8P5R - chains F and Q of the 16 polymer chains in the assembly; structure by X-ray diffraction, 4.56 A resolution (low resolution: residue-level contacts below are approximate; hydrogen-bond / salt-bridge calls are withheld).

# Chain F (and Q)
Name: Multifunctional 2-oxoglutarate metabolism enzyme
From: Mycolicibacterium smegmatis MC2 155
Notes: EC 2.2.1.5, 4.1.1.71, 1.2.4.2, 2.3.1.61; chain Q of this document is another copy of the same molecule, construct and numbering; everything in this record applies to it too
UniProt: A0R2B1 (KGD_MYCS2); numbering as in UniProt (aligned over 2-1227)
Chain sequence (1250 residues; each row starts with the number of its first residue; numbers below 1 keep their minus sign (Met-22 is residue -22)):
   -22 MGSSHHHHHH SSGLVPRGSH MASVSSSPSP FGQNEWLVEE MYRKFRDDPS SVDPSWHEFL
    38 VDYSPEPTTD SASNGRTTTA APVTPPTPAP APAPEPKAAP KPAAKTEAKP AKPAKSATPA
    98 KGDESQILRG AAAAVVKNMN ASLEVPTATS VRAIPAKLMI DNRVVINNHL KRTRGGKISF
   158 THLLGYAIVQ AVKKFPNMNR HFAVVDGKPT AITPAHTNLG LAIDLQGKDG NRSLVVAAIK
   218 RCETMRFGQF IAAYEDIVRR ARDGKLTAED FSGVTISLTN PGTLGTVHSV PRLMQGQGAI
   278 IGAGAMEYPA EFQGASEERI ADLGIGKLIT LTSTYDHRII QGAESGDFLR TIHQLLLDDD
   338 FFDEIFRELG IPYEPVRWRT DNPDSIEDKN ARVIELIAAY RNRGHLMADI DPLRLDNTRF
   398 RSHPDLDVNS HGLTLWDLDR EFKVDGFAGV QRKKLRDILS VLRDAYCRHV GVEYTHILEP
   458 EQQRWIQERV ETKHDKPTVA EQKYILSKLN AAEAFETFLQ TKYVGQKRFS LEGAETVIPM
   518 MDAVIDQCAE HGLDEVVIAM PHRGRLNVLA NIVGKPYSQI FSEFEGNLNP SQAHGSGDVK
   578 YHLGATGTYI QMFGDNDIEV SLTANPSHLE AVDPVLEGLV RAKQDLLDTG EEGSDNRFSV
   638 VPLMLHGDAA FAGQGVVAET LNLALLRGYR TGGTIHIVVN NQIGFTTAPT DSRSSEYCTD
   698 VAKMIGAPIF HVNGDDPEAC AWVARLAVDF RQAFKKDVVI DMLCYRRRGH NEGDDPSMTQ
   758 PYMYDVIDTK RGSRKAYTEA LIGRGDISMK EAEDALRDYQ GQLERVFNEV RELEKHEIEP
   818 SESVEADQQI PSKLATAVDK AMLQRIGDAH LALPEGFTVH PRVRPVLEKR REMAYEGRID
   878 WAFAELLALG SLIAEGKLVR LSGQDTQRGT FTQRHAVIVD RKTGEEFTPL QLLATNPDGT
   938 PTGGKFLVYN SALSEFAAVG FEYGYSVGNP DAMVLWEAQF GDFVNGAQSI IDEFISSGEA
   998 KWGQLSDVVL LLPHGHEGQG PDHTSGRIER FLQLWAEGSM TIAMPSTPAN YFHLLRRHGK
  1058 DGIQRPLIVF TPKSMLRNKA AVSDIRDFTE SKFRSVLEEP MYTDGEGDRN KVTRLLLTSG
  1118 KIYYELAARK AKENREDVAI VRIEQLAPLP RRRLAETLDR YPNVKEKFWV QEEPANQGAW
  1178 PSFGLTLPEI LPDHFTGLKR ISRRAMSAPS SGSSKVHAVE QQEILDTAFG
Not modelled in the structure: -22 to 98, 563-570, 815-830 (chain Q: -22 to 11, 42-1227)
Differences from the reference sequence: initiating methionine (-22); expression tag (-21 to 1)
Ion coordination: Ca2+: Glu288 (shared with 1 residue of chain B; 1 residue of chain D)
Ligand contacts:
  - thiamine diphosphate (TPP), molecule 1: Arg540, His571, Ser604, His605, Leu606, Gly644, Asp645, Ala646, Ala647, Gln651, Asn678, Ile680, Gly681, Phe682, Arg743, His747
  - thiamine diphosphate (TPP), molecule 2: Gln901, Asp902, Leu950, Glu952, Gln976, Phe980
Swiss-Prot annotation at these positions:
  - active site: His314 (Proton acceptor)
  - binding site (thiamine diphosphate): Arg540, Ser604, Leu606, Asp645, Ala646, Ala647, Asn678
  - binding site (2-oxoglutarate): His579, Ser604, His1020
  - binding site (Mg(2+)): Asp645, Asn678, Ile680
  - binding site (acetyl-CoA): Thr1038, Arg1054, Lys1089, Ser1092, Gln1142, Arg1149, Arg1150
  - mutagenesis: His539 (H539A: Loss of KG decarboxylase activity), His579 (H579A: Loss of KG decarboxylase activity), His747 (H747A: 40-fold decrease in KG decarboxylase activity), Arg781 (R781A: Increase in KG decarboxylase activity), His1020 (H1020A: Loss of KG decarboxylase activity), Glu1034 (E1034A: Loss of activation by acetyl-CoA), Arg1062 (R1062A: Loss of activation by acetyl-CoA)

# How chain F and chain Q interact
Contacting residue pairs (21; chain F residue first):
  Arg768(F) with Tyr40(Q)
  Arg771(F) with Phe36(Q)
  Lys772(F) with Phe36(Q); Asp39(Q); Tyr40(Q)
  Thr775(F) with Phe36(Q)
  Glu776(F) with Val15(Q); Tyr40(Q)
  Ile779(F) with Glu12(Q)
  Gly780(F) with Glu12(Q)
  Met786(F) with Leu14(Q); Trp33(Q)
  Glu790(F) with Asp30(Q); Ser32(Q); Trp33(Q)
  Leu793(F) with Ser32(Q); Trp33(Q); Glu35(Q); Phe36(Q)
  Gln797(F) with Ser32(Q); Glu35(Q)
Other interface residues (no listed pair), chain F (14 interface residues in all): Ala789, Arg794, Tyr796

# In short
14 residues of chain F and 10 residues of chain Q are in contact. Bound to chain F: thiamine diphosphate. From
UniProt: active-site residue His314(F), 7 thiamine diphosphate-binding residues, 3 residues binding
2-oxoglutarate and 3 Mg2+-binding residues on chain F.
Both chains are Multifunctional 2-oxoglutarate metabolism enzyme (Mycolicibacterium smegmatis MC2 155). Entry
8P5R (Crystal structure of full-length, homohexameric 2-oxoglutarate dehydrogenase KGD from Mycobacterium
smegmatis in complex with GarA) was determined by X-ray diffraction, deposited together with 8P5X.
